PDB entry 8X22 | X-ray diffraction, 2.31 A resolution | chains A and B of the 3 polymer chains in the assembly

== Chain A ==
Molecule: Pol protein (Fragment)
From: Human immunodeficiency virus 1
UniProt: D3XFN5 (D3XFN5_9HIV1); residues 1-555 here correspond to UniProt positions 100-654 (UniProt number = residue number + 99)
Sequence (557 residues; row label = number of the first residue in the row; numbers below 1 keep their minus sign (Met-1 is residue -1)):
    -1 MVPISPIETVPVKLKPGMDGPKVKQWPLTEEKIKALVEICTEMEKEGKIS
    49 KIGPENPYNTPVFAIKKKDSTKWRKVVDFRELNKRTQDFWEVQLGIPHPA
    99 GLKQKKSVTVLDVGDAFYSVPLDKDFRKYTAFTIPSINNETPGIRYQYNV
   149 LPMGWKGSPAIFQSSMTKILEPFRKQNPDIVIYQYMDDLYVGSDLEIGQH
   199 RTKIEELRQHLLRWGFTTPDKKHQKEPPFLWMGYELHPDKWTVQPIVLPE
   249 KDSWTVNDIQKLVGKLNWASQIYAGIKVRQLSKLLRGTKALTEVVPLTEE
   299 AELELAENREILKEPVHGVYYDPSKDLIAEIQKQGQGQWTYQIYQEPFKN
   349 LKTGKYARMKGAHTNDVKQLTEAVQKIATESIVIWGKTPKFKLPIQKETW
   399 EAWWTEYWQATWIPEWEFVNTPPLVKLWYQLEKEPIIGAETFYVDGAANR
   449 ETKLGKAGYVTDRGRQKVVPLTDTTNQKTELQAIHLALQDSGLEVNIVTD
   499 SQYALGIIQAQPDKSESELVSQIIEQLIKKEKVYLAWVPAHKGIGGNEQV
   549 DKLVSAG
Disordered / not traced: -1 to 0, 554-555
Construct notes: initiating methionine (-1); expression tag (0); engineered mutation Val74 (Leu173 in D3XFN5), Phe115 (Tyr214 in D3XFN5), Tyr116 (Phe215 in D3XFN5), Met151 (Gln250 in D3XFN5), Ser162 (Cys261 in D3XFN5), Ser280 (Cys379 in D3XFN5)
Ion coordination: Mg2+: Asp110, Val111, Asp185 (together with 2'-deoxyguanosine-5'-triphosphate)
Residues lining bound ligands: 2'-deoxyguanosine-5'-triphosphate (DGT): Ile63, Lys65, Arg72, Asp110, Val111, Gly112, Asp113, Ala114, Phe115, Met151, Gly152, Met184, Asp185, Lys220
Reported in the primary citation:
  - specificity-determining residues: Met151
  - mutagenesis - I63V/L74V: increased growth

== Chain B ==
Molecule: HIV-1 RT p51 subunit
From: Human immunodeficiency virus 1
UniProt: P12497 (POL_HV1N5); residues 1-428 here correspond to UniProt positions 588-1015 (UniProt number = residue number + 587)
Sequence (444 residues; numbered -15 to 428; the number before each row is that of its first residue; numbers below 1 keep their minus sign (Met-15 is residue -15)):
   -15 MAHHHHHHALEVLFQGPISPIETVPVKLKPGMDGPKVKQWPLTEEKIKAL
    35 VEICTEMEKEGKISKIGPENPYNTPVFAIKKKDSTKWRKLVDFRELNKRT
    85 QDFWEVQLGIPHPAGLKQKKSVTVLDVGDAYFSVPLDKDFRKYTAFTIPS
   135 INNETPGIRYQYNVLPQGWKGSPAIFQSSMTKILEPFRKQNPDIVIYQYM
   185 DDLYVGSDLEIGQHRTKIEELRQHLLRWGFTTPDKKHQKEPPFLWMGYEL
   235 HPDKWTVQPIVLPEKDSWTVNDIQKLVGKLNWASQIYAGIKVRQLSKLLR
   285 GTKALTEVVPLTEEAELELAENREILKEPVHGVYYDPSKDLIAEIQKQGQ
   335 GQWTYQIYQEPFKNLKTGKYARMKGAHTNDVKQLTEAVQKIATESIVIWG
   385 KTPKFKLPIQKETWEAWWTEYWQATWIPEWEFVNTPPLVKLWYQ
Disordered / not traced: -15 to 4, 214-230, 428
Construct notes: expression tag (-15 to 0); engineered mutation Ser162 (Cys749 in P12497), Ser280 (Cys867 in P12497)
Swiss-Prot annotation at these positions:
  - region: Phe227 to His235 (RT 'primer grip')
  - motif: Trp398 to Trp414 (Tryptophan repeat motif)
  - binding site (Mg(2+)): Asp110, Asp185, Asp186
  - site (Essential for RT p66/p51 heterodimerization): Trp401, Trp414

== Chain A / chain B interface ==
Contacting residue pairs (119):
  Val8(A) - Glu53(B)
  Pro9(A) - Glu53(B)
  Gln85(A) - Glu53(B)  hydrogen bond (side chain-backbone)
  Asp86(A) - Lys20(B)  salt bridge
  Asp86(A) - Pro55(B)
  Phe87(A) - Pro52(B)
  Phe87(A) - Glu53(B)
  Trp88(A) - Lys20(B)
  Trp88(A) - Val21(B)
  Trp88(A) - Lys22(B)
  Trp88(A) - Pro52(B)  hydrogen bond (backbone-backbone)
  Trp88(A) - Asn54(B)
  Trp88(A) - Pro55(B)
  Trp88(A) - Asn57(B)
  Trp88(A) - Thr131(B)
  Trp88(A) - Arg143(B)
  Val90(A) - Pro140(B)
  Val90(A) - Gly141(B)  hydrogen bond (backbone-backbone)
  Val90(A) - Arg143(B)
  Leu92(A) - Pro133(B)  hydrophobic
  Leu92(A) - Asn137(B)
  Gly93(A) - Asn137(B)  hydrogen bond (backbone-side chain)
  Ile94(A) - Asn137(B)
  Pro95(A) - Asn136(B)
  Pro95(A) - Asn137(B)
  His96(A) - Asn136(B)  hydrogen bond (backbone-side chain)
  Gly99(A) - Asn136(B)
  Ala158(A) - Pro52(B)  hydrophobic
  Ser162(A) - Pro52(B)
  Thr165(A) - Pro140(B)
  Thr165(A) - Ile142(B)
  Glu169(A) - Lys49(B)  salt bridge
  Arg172(A) - Thr139(B)
  Val179(A) - Glu138(B)
  Ile180(A) - Glu138(B)
  Tyr181(A) - Asn136(B)  hydrogen bond
  Tyr181(A) - Glu138(B)
  Gln182(A) - Glu138(B)  hydrogen bond (backbone-backbone)
  Gln182(A) - Pro140(B)
  Arg356(A) - Glu396(B)  salt bridge
  Lys358(A) - Gln394(B)  hydrogen bond
  Lys358(A) - Glu396(B)  salt bridge
  Gln373(A) - Glu396(B)
  Gln373(A) - Thr397(B)  hydrogen bond
  Ala376(A) - Trp401(B)  hydrophobic
  Ile380(A) - Pro25(B)  hydrophobic
  Ile380(A) - Leu26(B)
  Ile380(A) - Thr27(B)
  Val381(A) - Pro25(B)  hydrophobic
  Val381(A) - Ile135(B)
  Val381(A) - Asn136(B)  hydrogen bond (backbone-backbone)
  Val381(A) - Asn137(B)
  Ile382(A) - Ile135(B)
  Ile382(A) - Asn136(B)
  Trp383(A) - Glu28(B)
  Gly384(A) - Thr27(B)
  Gly384(A) - Glu28(B)  hydrogen bond (backbone-backbone)
  Trp402(A) - Lys331(B)  hydrogen bond (backbone-side chain)
  Trp402(A) - Asp364(B)
  Tyr405(A) - Lys331(B)  hydrogen bond (backbone-side chain)
  Tyr405(A) - Asn418(B)
  Trp406(A) - Lys331(B)
  Trp406(A) - Asn418(B)
  Trp406(A) - Thr419(B)
  Trp406(A) - Pro420(B)  hydrophobic
  Trp406(A) - Pro421(B)
  Gln407(A) - Lys331(B)  hydrogen bond (backbone-side chain)
  Gln407(A) - Pro392(B)
  Gln407(A) - Ile393(B)
  Gln407(A) - Gln394(B)  hydrogen bond
  Gln407(A) - Val417(B)  hydrogen bond (side chain-backbone)
  Gln407(A) - Asn418(B)
  Ala408(A) - Trp337(B)  hydrophobic
  Ala408(A) - Asp364(B)
  Ala408(A) - Pro392(B)  hydrogen bond (backbone-backbone)
  Ala408(A) - Ile393(B)
  Thr409(A) - Asp364(B)  hydrogen bond (backbone-side chain)
  Trp410(A) - Thr362(B)
  Trp410(A) - Asn363(B)
  Trp410(A) - Val365(B)  hydrophobic
  Trp410(A) - Trp401(B)  hydrophobic
  Trp410(A) - Tyr405(B)
  Pro412(A) - Trp401(B)  hydrophobic
  Pro433(A) - Asn255(B)
  Thr439(A) - Lys287(B)
  Thr439(A) - Ala288(B)
  Thr439(A) - Leu289(B)  hydrogen bond (side chain-backbone)
  Tyr441(A) - Thr286(B)
  Tyr441(A) - Lys287(B)  hydrogen bond (side chain-backbone)
  Tyr441(A) - Leu289(B)
  Val458(A) - Thr286(B)
  Thr459(A) - Thr286(B)
  Asp460(A) - Thr286(B)
  Asp460(A) - Lys287(B)
  Asp460(A) - Ala288(B)
  Asn494(A) - Leu289(B)
  Val496(A) - Leu289(B)  hydrophobic
  Gly504(A) - Pro420(B)
  Gln507(A) - Pro421(B)
  Tyr532(A) - Asn255(B)  hydrogen bond
  Tyr532(A) - Lys259(B)
  Trp535(A) - Leu422(B)  hydrophobic
  Val536(A) - Gln258(B)
  Pro537(A) - Gly262(B)
  Pro537(A) - Asn265(B)
  Lys540(A) - Asn265(B)  hydrogen bond
  Lys540(A) - Ser280(B)  hydrogen bond (backbone-side chain)
  Gly541(A) - Ser280(B)
  Gly541(A) - Lys281(B)
  Ile542(A) - Leu283(B)  hydrophobic
  Gly543(A) - Lys281(B)
  Gly543(A) - Leu283(B)
  Gly543(A) - Gly285(B)
  Gly544(A) - Gly285(B)  hydrogen bond (backbone-backbone)
  Gly544(A) - Thr286(B)
  Glu546(A) - Lys281(B)  salt bridge
  Gln547(A) - Lys281(B)
  Gln547(A) - Gly285(B)
  Gln547(A) - Thr286(B)  hydrogen bond
Other interface residues (no listed pair), chain A (70 interface residues in all): Gln91, Leu100, Ile159, Gln161, Thr377, Thr386, Ile434, Ile435, Leu503, Ala534
Other interface residues (no listed pair), chain B (63 interface residues in all): Gly51, Tyr56, Val254, Thr290, His361, Leu368, Ala400

== Summary ==
Chain A and chain B form an interface of 70 and 63 residues respectively; the contacts include 25 hydrogen
bonds and 5 salt bridges. Polar contacts include Asp86(A)-Lys20(B), Glu169(A)-Lys49(B) and
Arg356(A)-Glu396(B). Ligands of chain A: 2'-deoxyguanosine-5'-triphosphate. UniProt lists 3 Mg2+-binding
residues on chain B. From the paper: I63V/L74V of chain A increase growth; the specificity determinant
Met151(A).
Here chain A is Pol protein (Fragment) and chain B is HIV-1 RT p51 subunit, both from Human immunodeficiency
virus 1. Entry 8X22 (HIV-1 reverse transcriptase mutant Q151M/Y115F/F116Y/L74V:DNA:dGTP ternary complex) was
determined by X-ray diffraction together with 8X1Z, 8X20 and 8X21 from the same study.
